PDB entry 8SN2 | electron microscopy, 3.60 A resolution | chains F and I of the 12 polymer chains in the assembly

== Chain F ==
Name: Histone H4
From: Homo sapiens
UniProtKB: P62805 (H4_HUMAN); residues 0-102 here correspond to UniProt positions 1-103 (UniProt number = residue number + 1)
Amino-acid sequence (107 residues; row label = number of the first residue in the row; numbers below 1 keep their minus sign (Gly-4 is residue -4)):
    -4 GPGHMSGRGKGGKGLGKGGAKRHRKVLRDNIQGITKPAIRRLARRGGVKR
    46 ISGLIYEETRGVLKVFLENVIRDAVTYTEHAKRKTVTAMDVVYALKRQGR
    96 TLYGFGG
Unresolved in the structure: -4 to 20
Differences from the reference sequence: expression tag (-4 to -1)
Swiss-Prot annotation at these positions:
  - DNA-binding region: Lys16 to Lys20
  - modified residue: Ser1 (N-acetylserine), Arg3 (Asymmetric dimethylarginine), Lys5 (N6-(2-hydroxyisobutyryl)lysine), Lys8 (N6-(2-hydroxyisobutyryl)lysine), Lys12 (N6-(2-hydroxyisobutyryl)lysine), Lys16 (N6-(2-hydroxyisobutyryl)lysine), Lys20 (N6,N6,N6-trimethyllysine), Lys31 (N6-(2-hydroxyisobutyryl)lysine), Lys44 (N6-(2-hydroxyisobutyryl)lysine), Ser47 (Phosphoserine), Tyr51 (Phosphotyrosine), Lys59 (N6-(2-hydroxyisobutyryl)lysine), Lys77 (N6-(2-hydroxyisobutyryl)lysine), Lys79 (N6-(2-hydroxyisobutyryl)lysine), Thr80 (Phosphothreonine), Tyr88 (Phosphotyrosine), Lys91 (N6-(2-hydroxyisobutyryl)lysine)
  - cross-link (Glycyl lysine isopeptide (Lys-Gly)): Lys12 (interchain with G-Cter in SUMO2), Lys20 (interchain with G-Cter in SUMO2), Lys31 (interchain with G-Cter in SUMO2), Lys59 (interchain with G-Cter in SUMO2), Lys79 (interchain with G-Cter in SUMO2), Lys91 (interchain with G-Cter in SUMO2)

== Chain I ==
Molecule: 147-nt DNA strand
Sequence (147 nucleotides; row label = number of the first residue in the row; numbers below 1 keep their minus sign (DA-73 is residue -73)):
   -73 ATCGAGAATCCCGGTGCCGAGGCCGCTCAATTGGTCGTAGACAGCTCTAG
   -23 CACCGCTTAAACGCACGTACGCGCTGTCCCCCGCGTTTTAACCGCCAAGG
    27 GGATTACTCCCTAGTCTCCAGGCACGTGTCAGATATATACATCCGAT

== Chain F / chain I interface ==
Residue-residue contacts (11):
  Arg35(F) with DC8(I), salt bridge to the phosphate
  Arg45(F) with DC7(I), sugar contact; DC8(I), phosphate contact
  Ile46(F) with DC7(I), sugar contact; DC8(I), hydrogen bond to the phosphate
  Ser47(F) with DC7(I), phosphate contact
  Gly48(F) with DC7(I), phosphate contact
  Arg78(F) with DG28(I), phosphate contact
  Lys79(F) with DG27(I), salt bridge to the phosphate; DG28(I), hydrogen bond to the phosphate
  Thr80(F) with DG28(I), phosphate contact
Interface residues without a listed pair, chain F (11 interface residues in all): Arg39, Lys44, Lys77
Interface residues without a listed pair, chain I (5 interface residues in all): DA29

== Summary ==
Chain F and chain I form an interface of 11 and 5 residues respectively, with 2 hydrogen bonds and 2 salt
bridges. Polar pairs include Ile46(F)-DC8(I), Lys79(F)-DG28(I) and Arg35(F)-DC8(I). From UniProt: a
DNA-binding region on chain F.
Chain F is Histone H4 (Homo sapiens) and chain I is a 147-nt DNA strand; the structure, Cryo-EM structure of
the human nucleosome core particle in complex with RNF168 and UbcH5c (UbcH5c chemically ..., was determined by
electron microscopy (same publication as 8SMW, 8SMX, 8SMY, 8SMZ, 8SN0, 8SN1 and 3 further entries).
